Entry 5N61 (electron microscopy, 3.40 A resolution); this record covers chains B and U of the 21 polymer chains in the assembly.

Chain B:
Name: DNA-directed RNA polymerase I subunit RPA135
Source organism: Saccharomyces cerevisiae (strain ATCC 204508 / S288c)
Notes: EC 2.7.7.6
UniProtKB: P22138 (RPA2_YEAST); numbering as in UniProt (aligned over 1-1203)
Chain sequence (1203 residues; row label = number of the first residue in the row):
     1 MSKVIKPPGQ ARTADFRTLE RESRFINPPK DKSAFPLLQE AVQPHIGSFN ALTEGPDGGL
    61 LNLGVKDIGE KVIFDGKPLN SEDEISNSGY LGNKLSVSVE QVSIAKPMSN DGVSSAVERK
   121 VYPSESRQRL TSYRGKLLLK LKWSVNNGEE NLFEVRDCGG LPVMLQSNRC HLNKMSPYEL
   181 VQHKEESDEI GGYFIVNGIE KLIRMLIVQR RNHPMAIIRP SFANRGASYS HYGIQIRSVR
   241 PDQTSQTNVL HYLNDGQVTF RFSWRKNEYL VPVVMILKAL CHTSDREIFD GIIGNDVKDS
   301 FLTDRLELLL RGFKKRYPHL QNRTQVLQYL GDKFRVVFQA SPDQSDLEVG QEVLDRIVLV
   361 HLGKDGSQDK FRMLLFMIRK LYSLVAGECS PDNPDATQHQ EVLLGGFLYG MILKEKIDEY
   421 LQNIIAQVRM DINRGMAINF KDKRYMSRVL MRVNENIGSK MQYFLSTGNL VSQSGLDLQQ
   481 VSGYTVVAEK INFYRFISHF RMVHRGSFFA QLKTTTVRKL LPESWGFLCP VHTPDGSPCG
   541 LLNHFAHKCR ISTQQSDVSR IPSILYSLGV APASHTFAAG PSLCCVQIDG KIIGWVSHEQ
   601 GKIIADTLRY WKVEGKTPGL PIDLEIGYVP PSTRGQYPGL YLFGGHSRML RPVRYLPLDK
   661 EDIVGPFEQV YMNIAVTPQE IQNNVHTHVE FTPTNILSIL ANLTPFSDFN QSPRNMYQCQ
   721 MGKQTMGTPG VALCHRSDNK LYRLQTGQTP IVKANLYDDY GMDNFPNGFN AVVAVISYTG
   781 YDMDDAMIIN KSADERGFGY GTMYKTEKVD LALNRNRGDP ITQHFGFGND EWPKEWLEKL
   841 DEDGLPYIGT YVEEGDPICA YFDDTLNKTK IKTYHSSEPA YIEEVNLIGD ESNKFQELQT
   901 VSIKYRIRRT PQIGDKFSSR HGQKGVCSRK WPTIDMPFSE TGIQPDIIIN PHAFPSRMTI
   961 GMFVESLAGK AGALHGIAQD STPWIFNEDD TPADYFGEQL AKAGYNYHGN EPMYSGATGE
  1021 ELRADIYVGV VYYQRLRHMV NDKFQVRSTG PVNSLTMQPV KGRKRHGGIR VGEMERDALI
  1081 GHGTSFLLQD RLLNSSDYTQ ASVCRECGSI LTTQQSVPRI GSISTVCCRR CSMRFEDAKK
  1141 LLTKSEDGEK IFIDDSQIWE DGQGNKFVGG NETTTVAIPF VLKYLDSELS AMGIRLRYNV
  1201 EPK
Not modelled in the structure: 1-12, 82-86, 1142-1150
Curated features (UniProtKB/Swiss-Prot):
  - zinc finger: Cys-1104 to Cys-1131 (C4-type)
  - modified residue: Ser-2 (N-acetylserine), Ser-81 (Phosphoserine), Ser-1156 (Phosphoserine)
  - mutagenesis: Cys-1104 (C1104A: No effect; when associated with A-1107; A-1128 and A-1131), Cys-1107 (C1107A: Lethal. Abolishes recruitment of RPA1 to Pol I. No effect; when associated with A-1104; A-1128 and A-1131), Cys-1127 (C1127R: Responsible of suppression of RPA190-5 and RPA190-1 mutations), Cys-1128 (C1128A: No effect; when associated with A-1104; A-1107 and A-1131), Cys-1131 (C1131A: No effect; when associated with A-1104; A-1107 and A-1128)
Metal / ion sites: Zn2+: Cys-1104, Cys-1107, Cys-1128, Cys-1131

Chain U:
Molecule: non-template DNA
Sequence (47 nucleotides; each row starts with the number of its first residue; note: 1 number in that range is skipped by the numbering (no residue carries it; nothing is unmodelled there)):
     1 TGCATGCATG CATGCATGCA T
    23 NNNNNNNNNN NNNCAGTTGA AGACAA
Not modelled in the structure: 1, 23-35
Modified positions: DN (unknown 2'-deoxynucleotide) at position 23, DN (unknown 2'-deoxynucleotide) at position 24, DN (unknown 2'-deoxynucleotide) at position 25, DN (unknown 2'-deoxynucleotide) at position 26, DN (unknown 2'-deoxynucleotide) at position 27, DN (unknown 2'-deoxynucleotide) at position 28, DN (unknown 2'-deoxynucleotide) at position 29, DN (unknown 2'-deoxynucleotide) at position 30, DN (unknown 2'-deoxynucleotide) at position 31, DN (unknown 2'-deoxynucleotide) at position 32, DN (unknown 2'-deoxynucleotide) at position 33, DN (unknown 2'-deoxynucleotide) at position 34, DN (unknown 2'-deoxynucleotide) at position 35

Chain B / chain U interface:
Residue-residue contacts (5):
  Met-451(B) with DG14(U), phosphate contact
  Asn-816(B) with DT17(U), sugar contact; DG18(U), hydrogen bond to the phosphate
  Arg-817(B) with DA16(U), hydrogen bond to the sugar; DT17(U), salt bridge to the phosphate
Other interface residues (no listed pair), chain B (7 interface residues in all): Arg-156, Asp-157, Lys-513, Arg-815
Other interface residues (no listed pair), chain U (6 interface residues in all): DC15, DC36

Overview:
7 residues of chain B and 6 residues of chain U are in contact; the contacts include 2 hydrogen bonds and 1
salt bridge. Among the polar pairs are Arg-817(B)/DA16(U), Asn-816(B)/DG18(U) and Arg-817(B)/DT17(U). UniProt
lists 5 mutagenesis sites on chain B.
Here chain B is DNA-directed RNA polymerase I subunit RPA135 (Saccharomyces cerevisiae (strain ATCC 204508 /
S288c)) and chain U is non-template DNA. Entry 5N61 (RNA polymerase I initially transcribing complex) was
determined by electron microscopy together with 5O7X, 5N5Y, 5N5Z and 5N60 from the same study.
